2Z7Q - chain A; structure by X-ray diffraction, 2.00 A resolution.

Chain A:
Molecule: Ribosomal protein S6 kinase alpha-1
From: Homo sapiens
Notes: EC 2.7.11.1
UniProt: Q15418 (KS6A1_HUMAN); residues 33-353 here = UniProt positions 33-353
Amino-acid sequence (321 residues; each row starts with the number of its first residue):
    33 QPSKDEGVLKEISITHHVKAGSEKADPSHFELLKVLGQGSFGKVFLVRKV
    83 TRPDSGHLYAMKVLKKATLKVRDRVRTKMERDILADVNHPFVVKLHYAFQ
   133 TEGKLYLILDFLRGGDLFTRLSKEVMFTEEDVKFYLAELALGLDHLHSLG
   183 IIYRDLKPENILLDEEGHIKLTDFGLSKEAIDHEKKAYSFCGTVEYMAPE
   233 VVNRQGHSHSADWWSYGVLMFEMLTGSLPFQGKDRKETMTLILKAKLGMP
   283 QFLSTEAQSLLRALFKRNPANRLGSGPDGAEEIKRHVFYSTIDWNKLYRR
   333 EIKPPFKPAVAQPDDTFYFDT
Not modelled in the structure: 33-55, 97-114, 212-223, 341-353
Ion coordination: Mg2+: Asn-192, Asp-205 (together with AMP-PCP)
Ligand contacts: AMP-PCP (ACP; phosphomethylphosphonic acid adenylate ester): Leu-68, Gly-69, Gln-70, Gly-71, Ser-72, Gly-74, Val-76, Ala-92, Lys-94, Val-125, Asp-142, Phe-143, Leu-144, Asp-148, Lys-189, Glu-191, Asn-192, Leu-194, Thr-204, Asp-205
What the authors report for this chain:
  - binding site for AMP-PCP: Asp-142, Leu-144
  - Mg2+ coordination: Asn-192, Asp-205
  - conformationally variable residues (order/disorder transition): Lys-97 to Asp-114, Ala-212 to Cys-223
  - post-translational modification sites: Ser-221 (citing earlier work)
  - specificity-determining residues: Asp-148 (proposed by the authors, not directly observed)

In short:
Chain A binds AMP-PCP. Asn-192 and Asp-205 form the Mg2+ site. The paper reports a binding site for AMP-PCP at
Asp-142 and Leu-144; Mg2+ coordination by Asn-192 and Asp-205.
Chain A is Ribosomal protein S6 kinase alpha-1 (Homo sapiens); the structure, Crystal structure of the
N-terminal kinase domain of human RSK-1 bound to AMP-PCP, was determined by X-ray diffraction (same
publication as 2Z7R and 2Z7S).
